Entry 6K2N (X-ray diffraction, 1.80 A resolution); this record covers chains E and F of the 6 polymer chains in the assembly.

[Chain E (and F)]
Name: Outer capsid protein VP4
From: Rotavirus A
Notes: chain F of this document is another copy of the same molecule, construct and numbering; everything in this record applies to it too
Reference sequence: E2EA82 (E2EA82_9REOV); residues 1-160 here correspond to UniProt positions 64-223 (UniProt number = residue number + 63)
Sequence (160 residues; numbered 1 to 160; the number before each row is that of its first residue):
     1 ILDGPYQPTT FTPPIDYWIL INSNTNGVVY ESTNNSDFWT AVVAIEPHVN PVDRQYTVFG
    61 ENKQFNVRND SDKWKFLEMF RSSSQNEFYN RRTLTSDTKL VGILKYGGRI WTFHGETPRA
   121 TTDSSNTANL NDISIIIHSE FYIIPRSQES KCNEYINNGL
From the paper describing this entry:
  - binding site for N-acetylglucosamine: Trp18, Leu104, Trp111, Thr122, Arg146, Glu149
  - binding site for 2-acetamido-2-deoxy-alpha-D-galactopyranose: Gly107, Arg109
  - binding site for beta-D-galactopyranose: Tyr106, Gly107, Gly108
  - specificity-determining residues: Tyr106

[Interface between chain E and chain F]
Contacting residue pairs (10; chain E residue first):
  Gly107(E) - Asn126(F)  hydrogen bond (backbone-side chain)
  Gly107(E) - Ala128(F)
  Gly108(E) - Thr127(F)
  Gly108(E) - Ala128(F)
  Arg109(E) - Asn126(F)
  Asn126(E) - Gly107(F)  hydrogen bond (side chain-backbone)
  Asn126(E) - Arg109(F)
  Asn126(E) - Asn126(F)
  Ala128(E) - Gly107(F)
  Ala128(E) - Gly108(F)
Also at the interface, not in a pair above, chain E (6 interface residues in all): Thr127

[Summary]
Chain E and chain F each contribute 6 residues to their interface, with 2 hydrogen bonds. The hydrogen-bonded
pair is Gly107(E)-Asn126(F). The paper reports a binding site for N-acetylglucosamine at Trp18(E), Leu104(E)
and Trp111(E) among others; a binding site for beta-D-galactopyranose at Tyr106(E), Gly107(E) and Gly108(E).
Chain E and chain F are both Outer capsid protein VP4 (Rotavirus A); the structure, Structural basis of glycan
recognition in globally predominant human P[8] rotavirus, was determined by X-ray diffraction (same
publication as 6K2O).
